PDB entry 9G9A | electron microscopy, 2.83 A resolution | chains B and C of the 9 polymer chains in the assembly

== Chain B (and C) ==
Name: CRISPR system Cms protein Csm2
Organism: Enterococcus italicus DSM 15952
Notes: chain C of this document is another copy of the same molecule, construct and numbering; everything in this record applies to it too
UniProt: E6LHV6 (CSM2_ENTI1); residues 1-140 here = UniProt positions 1-140
Sequence (140 residues; row label = number of the first residue in the row):
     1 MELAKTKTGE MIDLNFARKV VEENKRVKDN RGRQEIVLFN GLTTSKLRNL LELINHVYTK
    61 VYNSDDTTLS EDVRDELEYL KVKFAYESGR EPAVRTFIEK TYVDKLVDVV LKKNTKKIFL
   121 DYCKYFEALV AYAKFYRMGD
Unresolved in the structure: 1-14, 29-34, 65-68, 138-140 (chain C: 1-14, 27-37, 65-69, 138-140)

== Interface between chain B and chain C ==
Contacting residue pairs (11; chain B residue first):
  Y79(B) - K124(C)
  Y79(B) - E127(C)  hydrogen bond
  K81(B) - R18(C)
  K81(B) - Y132(C)
  V82(B) - A128(C)  hydrophobic
  K83(B) - E127(C)  salt bridge
  A85(B) - Y132(C)  hydrophobic
  A85(B) - F135(C)
  Y86(B) - A131(C)  hydrophobic
  S88(B) - F135(C)
  R95(B) - F135(C)  hydrogen bond (side chain-backbone)
Also at the interface, not in a pair above, chain B (11 interface residues in all): D75, G89, R90
Also at the interface, not in a pair above, chain C (9 interface residues in all): N15, K134

== Overview ==
Chain B and chain C form an interface of 11 and 9 residues respectively; the contacts include 2 hydrogen bonds
and 1 salt bridge. Polar pairs include K83(B)-E127(C), Y79(B)-E127(C) and R95(B)-F135(C).
Chain B and chain C are both CRISPR system Cms protein Csm2 (Enterococcus italicus DSM 15952); the structure,
CryoEM structure of Enterococcus italicus Csm-crRNA (3.2 complex), was determined by electron microscopy,
deposited together with 9G9B, 9G9C, 9G9D, 9G9E, 9G9F, 9G9G and 4 further entries.
